PDB entry 4V1T | X-ray diffraction, 2.14 A resolution | chains B and D of the 4 polymer chains in the assembly

[Chain B]
Protein: LYND
Organism: Lyngbya aestuarii
Reference sequence: A0YXD2 (A0YXD2_LYNSP); residues 1-775 here = UniProt positions 1-775
Sequence (775 residues; each row starts with the number of its first residue):
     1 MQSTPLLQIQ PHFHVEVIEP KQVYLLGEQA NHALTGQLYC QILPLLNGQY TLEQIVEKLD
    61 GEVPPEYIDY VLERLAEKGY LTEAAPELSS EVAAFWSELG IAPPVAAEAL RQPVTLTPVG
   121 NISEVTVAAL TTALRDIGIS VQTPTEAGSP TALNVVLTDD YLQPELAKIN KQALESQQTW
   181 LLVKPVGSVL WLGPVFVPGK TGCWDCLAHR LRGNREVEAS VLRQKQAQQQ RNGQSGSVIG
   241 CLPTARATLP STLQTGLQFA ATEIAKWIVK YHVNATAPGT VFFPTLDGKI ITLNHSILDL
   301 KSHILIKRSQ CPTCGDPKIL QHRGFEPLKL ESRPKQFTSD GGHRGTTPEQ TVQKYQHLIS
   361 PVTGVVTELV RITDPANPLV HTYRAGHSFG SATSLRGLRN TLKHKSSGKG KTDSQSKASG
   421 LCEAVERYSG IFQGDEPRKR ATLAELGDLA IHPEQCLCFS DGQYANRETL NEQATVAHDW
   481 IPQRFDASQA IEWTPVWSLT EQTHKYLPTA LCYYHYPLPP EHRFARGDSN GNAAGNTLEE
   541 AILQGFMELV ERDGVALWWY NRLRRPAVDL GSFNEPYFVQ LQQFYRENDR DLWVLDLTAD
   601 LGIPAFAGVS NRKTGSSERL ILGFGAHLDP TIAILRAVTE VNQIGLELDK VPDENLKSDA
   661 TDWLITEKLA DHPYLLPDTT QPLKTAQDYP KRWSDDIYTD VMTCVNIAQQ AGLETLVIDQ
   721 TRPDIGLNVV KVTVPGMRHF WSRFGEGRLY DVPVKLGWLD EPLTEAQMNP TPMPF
Not modelled in the structure: 1-3, 227-239, 337-342
Metal / ion sites: Zn2+: Cys-203, Cys-206, Cys-311, Cys-314; Mg2+ site 1: Glu-423 (together with ADP, phosphate ion); Mg2+ site 2: Glu-548 (together with ADP, phosphate ion); Mg2+ site 3: Glu-640 (together with ADP, phosphate ion)
Ligand contacts: ADP (adenosine-5'-diphosphate): Arg-344, Pro-348, Thr-351, Ser-407, Lys-409, Gln-415, Ala-418, Ser-419, Cys-422, Glu-423, Glu-426, Ala-533, Ala-534, Gly-535, Asn-536, Glu-540, Gln-544, Glu-548, Arg-636, Glu-640
What the authors report for this chain:
  - binding site for ADP: Lys-409, Arg-636
  - binding site for phosphate ion: Arg-427, Arg-552
  - mutagenesis - K409E: decreased catalytic activity on PatE'
  - mutagenesis - K409A: decreased catalytic activity on 500 muM ATP
  - mutagenesis - R427E, R636A, R636E: decreased catalytic activity
  - mutagenesis - R636A, R636E: abolished binding to AMP
  - mutagenesis - R427E, R636E: abolished binding to ATP
  - mutagenesis - R427E: unchanged binding to AMP
  - mutagenesis - E423R: abolished catalytic activity
  - mutagenesis - Y67D: decreased binding to PATE (chain D)

[Chain D]
Protein: PATE
Organism: Uncultured prochloron sp
Sequence (64 residues; numbered 1 to 64; the number before each row is that of its first residue):
     1 MDKKNILPQQ GQPVIRLTAG QLSSQLAELS EEALGDAGLE ASKITACITF AAYDGELEHH
    61 HHHH
Not modelled in the structure: 1-20, 35-64
What the authors report for this chain:
  - mutagenesis - L29R, E31R: decreased catalytic activity with LYND (chain B)

[How chain B and chain D interact]
Contacting residue pairs (31):
  Lys-21(B) / Glu-28(D)  salt bridge
  Asn-31(B) / Ala-33(D)
  Asn-31(B) / Leu-34(D)  hydrogen bond (backbone-backbone)
  His-32(B) / Glu-32(D)
  His-32(B) / Ala-33(D)
  His-32(B) / Leu-34(D)
  Ala-33(B) / Glu-31(D)
  Ala-33(B) / Glu-32(D)  hydrogen bond (backbone-backbone)
  Ala-33(B) / Leu-34(D)
  Leu-34(B) / Ser-30(D)
  Leu-34(B) / Glu-31(D)
  Thr-35(B) / Glu-28(D)
  Thr-35(B) / Leu-29(D)
  Thr-35(B) / Ser-30(D)  hydrogen bond (backbone-backbone)
  Gly-36(B) / Glu-28(D)
  Gln-37(B) / Gln-25(D)
  Gln-37(B) / Glu-28(D)  hydrogen bond (backbone-side chain)
  Leu-38(B) / Gln-25(D)
  Leu-38(B) / Leu-26(D)  hydrophobic
  Tyr-39(B) / Leu-29(D)  hydrophobic
  Tyr-39(B) / Ser-30(D)
  Tyr-39(B) / Glu-31(D)  hydrogen bond
  Tyr-67(B) / Ser-23(D)  hydrogen bond
  Tyr-67(B) / Gln-25(D)
  Tyr-67(B) / Leu-26(D)  hydrophobic
  Tyr-70(B) / Leu-29(D)  hydrophobic
  Arg-74(B) / Leu-29(D)  hydrogen bond (side chain-backbone)
  Arg-74(B) / Glu-31(D)  salt bridge
  Lys-78(B) / Glu-31(D)
  Tyr-80(B) / Glu-31(D)
  Tyr-80(B) / Glu-32(D)
Other interface residues (no listed pair), chain B (18 interface residues in all): Tyr-24, Glu-62, Val-71
Other interface residues (no listed pair), chain D (11 interface residues in all): Leu-22
From the paper, about this interface:
  - hot spots on chain B (mutagenesis) - R74E: abolished binding to PATE (chain D)
  - hot spots on chain B (mutagenesis) - R399E: decreased binding to PATE (chain D)
  - hot spots on chain D (mutagenesis) - L26R, L29R, E31R: abolished binding to LYND (chain B)
  - hot spots on chain D (mutagenesis) - E32R: decreased binding to LYND (chain B)

[Summary]
The interface between chain B and chain D involves 18 residues on one side and 11 on the other; the contacts
include 7 hydrogen bonds and 2 salt bridges. Among the polar pairs are Lys-21(B)/Glu-28(D),
Arg-74(B)/Glu-31(D) and Gln-37(B)/Glu-28(D). The paper reports a binding site for ADP at Lys-409(B) and
Arg-636(B); R427E, R636A and R636E of chain B reduce catalytic activity; 13 substitutions were tested in all.
Here chain B is LYND (Lyngbya aestuarii) and chain D is PATE (Uncultured prochloron sp). Entry 4V1T
(Heterocyclase in complex with substrate and Cofactor) was determined by X-ray diffraction, deposited together
with 4V1U and 4V1V.
